4Y52 - chains B and I of the 13 polymer chains in the assembly; structure by X-ray diffraction, 3.50 A resolution.

[Chain B]
Name: DNA-directed RNA polymerase II subunit RPB2
From: Saccharomyces cerevisiae (strain ATCC 204508 / S288c)
Notes: EC 2.7.7.6
UniProtKB: P08518 (RPB2_YEAST); numbering as in UniProt (aligned over 1-1224)
Sequence (1224 residues; row label = number of the first residue in the row):
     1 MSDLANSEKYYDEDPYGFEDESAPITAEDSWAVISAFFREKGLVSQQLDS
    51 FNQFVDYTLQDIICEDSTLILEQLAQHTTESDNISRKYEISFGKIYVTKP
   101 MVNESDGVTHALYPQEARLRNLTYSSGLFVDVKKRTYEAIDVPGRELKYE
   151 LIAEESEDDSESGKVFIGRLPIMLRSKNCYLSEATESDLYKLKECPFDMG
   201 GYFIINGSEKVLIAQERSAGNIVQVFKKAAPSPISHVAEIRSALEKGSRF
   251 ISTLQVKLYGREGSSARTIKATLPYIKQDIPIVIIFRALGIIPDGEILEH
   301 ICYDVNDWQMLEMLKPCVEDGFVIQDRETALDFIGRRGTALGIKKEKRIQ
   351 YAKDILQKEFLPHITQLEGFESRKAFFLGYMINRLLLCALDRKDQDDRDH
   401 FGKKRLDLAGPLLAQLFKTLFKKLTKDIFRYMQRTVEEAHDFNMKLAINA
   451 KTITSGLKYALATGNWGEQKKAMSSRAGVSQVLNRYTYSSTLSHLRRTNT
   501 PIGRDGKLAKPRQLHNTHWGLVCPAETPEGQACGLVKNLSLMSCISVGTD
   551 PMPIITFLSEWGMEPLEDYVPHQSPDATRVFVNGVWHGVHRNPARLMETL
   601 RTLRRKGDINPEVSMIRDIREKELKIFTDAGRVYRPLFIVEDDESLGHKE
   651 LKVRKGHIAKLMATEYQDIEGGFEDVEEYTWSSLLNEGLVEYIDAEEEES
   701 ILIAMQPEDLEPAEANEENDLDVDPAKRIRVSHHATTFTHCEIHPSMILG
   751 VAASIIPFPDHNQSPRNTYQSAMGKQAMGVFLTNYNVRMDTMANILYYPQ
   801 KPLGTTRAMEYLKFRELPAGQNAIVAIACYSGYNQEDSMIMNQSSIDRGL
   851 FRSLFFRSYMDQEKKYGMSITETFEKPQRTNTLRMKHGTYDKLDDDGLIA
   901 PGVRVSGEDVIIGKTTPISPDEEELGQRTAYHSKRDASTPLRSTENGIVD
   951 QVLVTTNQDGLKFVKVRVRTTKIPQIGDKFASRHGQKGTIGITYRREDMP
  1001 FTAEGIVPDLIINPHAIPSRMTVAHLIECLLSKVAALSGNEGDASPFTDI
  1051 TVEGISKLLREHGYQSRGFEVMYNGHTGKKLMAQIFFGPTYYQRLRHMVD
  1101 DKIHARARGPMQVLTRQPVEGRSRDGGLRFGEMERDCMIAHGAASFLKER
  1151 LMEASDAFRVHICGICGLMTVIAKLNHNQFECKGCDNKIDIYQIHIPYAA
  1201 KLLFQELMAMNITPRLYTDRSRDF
Unresolved in the structure: 1-19, 71-89, 135-163, 336-344, 438-445, 503-508, 669-677, 716-721, 920-932, 1222-1224
Ion coordination: Zn2+: Cys1163, Cys1166, Cys1182, Cys1185
From the paper describing this entry:
  - conformationally variable residues (side-chain flip): Gln531
  - mutagenesis - Q531A (2.6-fold): increased catalytic activity on GTP
  - mutagenesis - Q531H: unchanged catalytic activity on GTP

[Chain I]
Name: DNA-directed RNA polymerase II subunit RPB9
From: Saccharomyces cerevisiae (strain ATCC 204508 / S288c)
UniProtKB: P27999 (RPB9_YEAST); numbering as in UniProt (aligned over 1-122)
Sequence (122 residues; row label = number of the first residue in the row):
     1 MTTFRFCRDCNNMLYPREDKENNRLLFECRTCSYVEEAGSPLVYRHELIT
    51 NIGETAGVVQDIGSDPTLPRSDRECPKCHSRENVFFQSQQRRKDTSMVLF
   101 FVCLSCSHIFTSDQKNKRTQFS
Unresolved in the structure: 1, 121-122
Swiss-Prot annotation at these positions:
  - zinc finger: Cys7 to Cys32 (C4-type), Ser71 to Thr111 (TFIIS-type)
  - binding site (Zn(2+)): Cys7, Cys10, Cys29, Cys32, Cys75, Cys78, Cys103, Cys106
  - modified residue: Ser40 (Phosphoserine)
Ion coordination: Zn2+ site 1: Cys7, Cys10, Cys29, Cys32; Zn2+ site 2: Cys75, Cys78, Cys103, Cys106

[Interface between chain B and chain I]
Residue-residue contacts (48):
  Pro293(B) with Cys10(I); Asn11(I); Asn12(I)
  Asp294(B) with Asn11(I); Asn12(I); Met13(I), hydrogen bond (side chain-backbone)
  Gly295(B) with Phe6(I)
  Glu296(B) with Asn11(I)
  Trp308(B) with Thr2(I); Arg45(I); Glu47(I)
  Gln309(B) with Thr50(I); Ile52(I)
  Glu312(B) with Tyr44(I)
  Lys315(B) with Phe4(I)
  Val318(B) with Tyr15(I)
  Glu319(B) with Tyr15(I)
  Phe322(B) with Arg30(I)
  Gln325(B) with Asn12(I), hydrogen bond
  Asp391(B) with Gln90(I); Arg91(I), hydrogen bond (backbone-backbone); Arg92(I), salt bridge
  Arg392(B) with Ile52(I); Gln89(I); Arg91(I)
  Lys393(B) with Gln89(I); Arg91(I)
  Asp394(B) with Arg91(I)
  Ala594(B) with Asp61(I)
  Arg617(B) with Asp61(I), salt bridge
  Ile619(B) with Asp61(I); Ile62(I); Ser64(I); Asp65(I)
  Arg620(B) with Gly57(I); Ile62(I); Asp65(I), salt bridge; Leu68(I); Gln89(I)
  Lys622(B) with Val59(I)
  Glu699(B) with Thr67(I)
  Ser700(B) with Pro66(I); Thr67(I)
  Ile701(B) with Thr67(I)
  Leu702(B) with Pro66(I)
  Thr737(B) with Pro66(I); Arg70(I)
  Thr739(B) with Pro66(I)
Interface residues without a listed pair, chain B (30 interface residues in all): Glu262, Leu298, Leu390
Interface residues without a listed pair, chain I (33 interface residues in all): Thr31, His46, Leu48, Gly53, Phe86

[Summary]
30 residues of chain B and 33 residues of chain I are in contact, with 3 hydrogen bonds and 3 salt bridges.
Among the polar pairs are Asp391(B)-Arg92(I), Arg617(B)-Asp61(I) and Arg620(B)-Asp65(I). UniProt lists 8
Zn2+-binding residues on chain I. From the paper: Q531A of chain B increases catalytic activity on GTP;
conformational variability at Gln531(B).
Chain B is DNA-directed RNA polymerase II subunit RPB2 and chain I is DNA-directed RNA polymerase II subunit
RPB9, both from Saccharomyces cerevisiae (strain ATCC 204508 / S288c); the structure, Crystal structure of
5-Carboxycytosine Recognition by RNA Polymerase II during Transcription Elongation, was determined by X-ray
diffraction (same publication as 4Y7N).
